6GSA - chains A and D of the 5 polymer chains in the assembly; structure by electron microscopy, 4.20 A resolution (low resolution: residue-level contacts below are approximate; hydrogen-bond / salt-bridge calls are withheld).

[Chain A]
Name: Centromere DNA-binding protein complex CBF3 subunit B
Source organism: Saccharomyces cerevisiae
Notes: engineered mutation(s): Truncation of the N-terminal domain, UNP residues 1-46
UniProtKB: P40969 (CBF3B_YEAST); residue numbers follow UniProt; this construct covers 47-608
Chain sequence (584 residues; each row starts with the number of its first residue):
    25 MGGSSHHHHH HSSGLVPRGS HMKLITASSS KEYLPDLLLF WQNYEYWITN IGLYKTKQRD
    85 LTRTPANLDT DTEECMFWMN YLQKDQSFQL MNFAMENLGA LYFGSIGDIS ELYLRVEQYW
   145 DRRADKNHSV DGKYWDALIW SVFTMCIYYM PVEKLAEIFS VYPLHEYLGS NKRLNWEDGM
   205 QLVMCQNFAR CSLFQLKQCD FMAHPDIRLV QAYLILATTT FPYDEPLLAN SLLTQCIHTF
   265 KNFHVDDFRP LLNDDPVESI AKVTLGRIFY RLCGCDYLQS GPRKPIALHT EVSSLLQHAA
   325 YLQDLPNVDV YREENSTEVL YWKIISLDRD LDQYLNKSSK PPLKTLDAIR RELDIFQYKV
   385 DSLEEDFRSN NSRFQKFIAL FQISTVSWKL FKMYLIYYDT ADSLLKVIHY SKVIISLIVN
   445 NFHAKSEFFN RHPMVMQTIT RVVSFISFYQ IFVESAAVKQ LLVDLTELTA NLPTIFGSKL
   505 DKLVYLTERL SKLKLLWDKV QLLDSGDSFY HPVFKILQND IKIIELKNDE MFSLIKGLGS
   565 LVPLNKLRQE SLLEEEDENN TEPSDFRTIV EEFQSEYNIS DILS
Disordered / not traced: 25-53, 321-329, 566-587
Disulfide bonds: Cys99-Cys215
Differences from the reference sequence: initiating methionine (25); expression tag (26-46)
Curated features (UniProtKB/Swiss-Prot):
  - modified residue: Ser575 (Phosphoserine)

[Chain D]
Name: Centromere DNA-binding protein complex CBF3 subunit C
Source organism: Saccharomyces cerevisiae
UniProtKB: P35203 (CBF3C_YEAST); residues 2-478 here = UniProt positions 2-478
Chain sequence (519 residues; row label = number of the first residue in the row; numbering starts at 0):
     0 MGPSFNPVRF LELPIDIRKE VYFHLDGNFC GAHPYPIDIL YKSNDVELPG KPSYKRSKRS
    60 KKLLRYMYPV FATYLNIFEY SPQLIEKWLE YAFWLRYDCL VLDCFKVNHL YDGTLIDALE
   120 WTYLDNELRL AYFNKASMLE VWYTFKEYKK WVIDSVAFDE LDLLNVSNIQ FNIDNLTPQL
   180 VDKCLSILEQ KDLFATIGEV QFGQDEEVGE EKDVDVSGAN SDENSSPSST IKNKKRSASK
   240 RSHSDNGNVG ATHNQLTSIS VIRTIRSMES MKSLRKITVR GEKLYELLIN FHGFRDNPGK
   300 TISYIVKRRI NEIRLSRMNQ ISRTGLADFT RWDNLQKLVL SRVAYIDLNS IVFPKNFKSL
   360 TMKRVSKIKW WNIEENILKE LKVDKRTFKS LYIKEDDSKF TKFFNLRHTR IKELDKSEIN
   420 QITYLRCQAI VWLSFRTLNH IKLQNVSEVF NNIIVPRALF DSKRVEIYRC EKISQVLVIG
   480 SRSGSENLYF QGSKRRWKKN FIAVSAANRF KKISSSGAL
Disordered / not traced: 0-3, 31-87, 157-163, 203-256, 483-518
Differences from the reference sequence: initiating methionine (0); expression tag (1, 479-518)
Reported in the primary citation:
  - mutagenesis - R307A/R308A/R330A: decreased binding to DNA

[Chain A / chain D interface]
Residue-residue contacts - 33 pairs, chain A then chain D:
  Arg273(A) with Trp431(D); Arg435(D)
  Pro274(A) with Leu424(D); Ala428(D)
  Leu276(A) with Arg425(D); Ile429(D)
  Pro280(A) with Ile421(D)
  Ile284(A) with Ile421(D)
  Leu319(A) with Arg463(D)
  Tyr335(A) with Asn438(D); Ala457(D); Leu458(D); Arg463(D)
  Arg336(A) with Trp431(D); Ala457(D)
  Glu337(A) with Ala457(D)
  Glu338(A) with Ala457(D)
  Asn339(A) with Asp460(D)
  Lys347(A) with Ser461(D)
  Leu367(A) with Leu109(D); Tyr110(D)
  Lys368(A) with Thr113(D)
  Tyr382(A) with Phe402(D)
  Lys383(A) with Phe399(D); Asp460(D)
  Ser386(A) with Lys398(D); Phe399(D)
  Glu388(A) with Lys398(D)
  Tyr422(A) with Ile14(D)
  Thr424(A) with Asp15(D)
  Ala425(A) with Pro13(D); Asp15(D); Ile16(D)
Other interface residues (no listed pair), chain A (28 interface residues in all): Leu275, Val287, Pro366, Asp371, Arg374, Ile379, Phe380
Other interface residues (no listed pair), chain D (27 interface residues in all): Glu379, Lys462, Ser480, Ser482

[Overview]
The interface between chain A and chain D involves 28 residues on one side and 27 on the other. From the
paper: R307A/R308A/R330A of chain D reduce binding to DNA.
Chain A is Centromere DNA-binding protein complex CBF3 subunit B and chain D is Centromere DNA-binding protein
complex CBF3 subunit C, both from Saccharomyces cerevisiae; the structure, Core Centromere Binding Factor 3
(CBF3) with monomeric Ndc10, was determined by electron microscopy together with 6FE8 from the same study.
